PDB entry 6GV1 | X-ray diffraction, 3.40 A resolution | chains A and L of the 3 polymer chains in the assembly

Chain A:
Name: Major Facilitator Superfamily multidrug/H+ antiporter MdfA from E.coli
Organism: Escherichia coli K-12
UniProtKB: P0AEY8 (MDFA_ECOLI); numbering as in UniProt (aligned over 1-410)
Chain sequence (410 residues; each row starts with the number of its first residue):
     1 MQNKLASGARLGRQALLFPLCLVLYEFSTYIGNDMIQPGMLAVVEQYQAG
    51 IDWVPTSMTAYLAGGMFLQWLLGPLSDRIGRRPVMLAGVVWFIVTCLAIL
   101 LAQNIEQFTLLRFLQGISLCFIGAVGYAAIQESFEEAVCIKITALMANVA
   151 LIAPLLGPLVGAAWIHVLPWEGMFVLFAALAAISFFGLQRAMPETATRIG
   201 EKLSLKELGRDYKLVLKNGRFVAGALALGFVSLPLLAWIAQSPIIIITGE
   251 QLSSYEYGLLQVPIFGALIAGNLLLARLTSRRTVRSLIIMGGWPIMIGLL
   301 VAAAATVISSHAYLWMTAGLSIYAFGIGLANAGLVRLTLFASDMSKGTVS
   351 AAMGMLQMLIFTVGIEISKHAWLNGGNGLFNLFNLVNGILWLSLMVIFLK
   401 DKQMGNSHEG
Not modelled in the structure: 1-13, 401-410
From the paper describing this entry:
  - contacts within the chain: Gly-32/Arg-112 (backbone contact), Asp-77/Arg-81 (salt bridge), Arg-78/Asp-211, Arg-112/Gln-115 (hydrogen bond), Glu-26/Tyr-127 (hydrogen bond), Arg-81/Glu-132 (salt bridge), Tyr-127/Met-146, Asn-148/Asn-272 (hydrogen bond), Asn-148/Ile-269 (backbone contact), Arg-198/Asp-211
  - conformationally variable residues (helix shift, side-chain flip): Leu-41 to Val-54, Tyr-127, Glu-136 to Ala-153
  - mutagenesis - E26Q: unchanged catalytic activity on chloramphenicol
  - mutagenesis - Y127F, M146A, W170A: decreased catalytic activity
  - contacts within the chain: Glu-26/Tyr-30 (hydrogen bond) (from molecular simulation)

Chain L:
Name: Fab fragment YN1074 light chain
Organism: Mus musculus
Notes: antibody fragment or engineered binder
Chain sequence (214 residues; row label = number of the first residue in the row):
     1 DIVMTQSPSSLSASLGERVSLTCRASQDIGYSLNWLQQEPDGTIKRLIYA
    51 TSNLDSGVPKRFSGSRSGSDYSLTISSLESEDFVDYYCLQYASSPYTFGG
   101 GTKLEIKRADAAPTVSIFPPSSEQLTSGGASVVCFLNNFYPKDINVKWKI
   151 DGSERQNGVLNSWTDQDSKDSTYSMSSTLTLTKDEYERHNSYTCEATHKT
   201 STSPIVKSFNRNEC
Not modelled in the structure: 212-214
Cystine bridges: Cys-23/Cys-88, Cys-134/Cys-194

Chain A / chain L interface:
Contacting residue pairs (10; chain A residue first):
  Thr-197(A) / Tyr-91(L)
  Thr-197(A) / Tyr-96(L)
  Ile-199(A) / Ala-50(L)
  Gly-200(A) / Ala-50(L)
  Gly-200(A) / Asn-53(L)  hydrogen bond (backbone-side chain)
  Glu-201(A) / Tyr-31(L)
  Glu-201(A) / Ser-32(L)  hydrogen bond
  Lys-202(A) / Tyr-31(L)
  Lys-202(A) / Ser-52(L)
  Lys-202(A) / Asn-53(L)
Interface residues without a listed pair, chain A (7 interface residues in all): Arg-198, Glu-207
Interface residues without a listed pair, chain L (8 interface residues in all): Tyr-49

Summary:
The interface between chain A and chain L involves 7 residues on one side and 8 on the other; the contacts
include 2 hydrogen bonds. Polar pairs include Gly-200(A)/Asn-53(L) and Glu-201(A)/Ser-32(L). From the paper:
Y127F, M146A and W170A of chain A reduce catalytic activity; conformational variability at Leu-41(A),
Tyr-127(A) and Glu-136(A).
Here chain A is Major Facilitator Superfamily multidrug/H+ antiporter MdfA from E.coli (Escherichia coli K-12)
and chain L is Fab fragment YN1074 light chain (Mus musculus). Entry 6GV1 (Crystal structure of E.coli
Multidrug/H+ antiporter MdfA in outward open conformation with bound Fab fragment) was determined by X-ray
diffraction.
